Entry 8Q84 (electron microscopy, 3.15 A resolution); this record covers chains I and O of the 25 polymer chains in the assembly.

# Chain I
Protein: DASH complex subunit DAM1
From: Saccharomyces cerevisiae
Reference sequence: P53267 (DAM1_YEAST); numbering as in UniProt (aligned over 1-343)
Amino-acid sequence (343 residues; numbered 1 to 343; the number before each row is that of its first residue):
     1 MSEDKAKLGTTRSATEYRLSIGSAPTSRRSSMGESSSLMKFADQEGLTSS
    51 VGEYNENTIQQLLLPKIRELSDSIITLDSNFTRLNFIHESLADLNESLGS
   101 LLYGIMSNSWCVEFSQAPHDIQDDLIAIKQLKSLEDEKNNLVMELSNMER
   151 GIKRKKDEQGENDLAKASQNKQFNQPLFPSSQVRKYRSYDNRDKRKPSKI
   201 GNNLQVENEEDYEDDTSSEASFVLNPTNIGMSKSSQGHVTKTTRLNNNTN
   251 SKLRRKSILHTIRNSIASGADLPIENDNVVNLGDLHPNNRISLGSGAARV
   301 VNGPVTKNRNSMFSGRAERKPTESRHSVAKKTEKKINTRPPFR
Not modelled in the structure: 1-56, 152-343
Curated features (UniProtKB/Swiss-Prot):
  - modified residue: S2 (N-acetylserine), S20 (Phosphoserine), S31 (Phosphoserine), S257 (Phosphoserine), S265 (Phosphoserine), S292 (Phosphoserine)
  - mutagenesis: N80 (N80Y: Cold sensitive), C111 (C111Y: In DAM1-1; produces abnormal spindles resulting in growth arrest at 34 degrees Celsius)
From the paper describing this entry:
  - mutagenesis - Y17E/L19E/I21E: unchanged growth
  - mutagenesis - Y17E/L19E/I21E/I258A/L259A/I262A: abolished growth
  - post-translational modification sites: S20 (citing earlier work)

# Chain O
Protein: DASH complex subunit SPC34
From: Saccharomyces cerevisiae
Reference sequence: P36131 (SPC34_YEAST); residues 1-295 here = UniProt positions 1-295
Amino-acid sequence (295 residues; each row starts with the number of its first residue):
     1 MGESLDRCIDDINRAVDSMSTLYFKPPGIFHNAILQGASNKASIRKDITR
    51 LIKDCNHDEAYLLFKVNPEKQSVSRRDGKEGVFDYVIKRDTDMKRNRRLG
   101 RPGEKPIIHVPKEVYLNKDRLDLNNKRRRTATTSGGGLNGFIFDTDLIGS
   151 SVISNSSSGTFKALSAVFKDDPQIQRLLYALENGSVLMEEESNNQRRKTI
   201 FVEDFPTDLILKVMAEVTDLWPLTEFKQDYDQLYHNYEQLSSKLRFIKKE
   251 VLLQDDRLKTMSQYHPSSSHDVAKIIRKEKDEIRRLEMEIANLQE
Not modelled in the structure: 1, 126-154, 266-295
Curated features (UniProtKB/Swiss-Prot):
  - modified residue: T199 (Phosphothreonine)
From the paper describing this entry:
  - post-translational modification sites: T199 (citing earlier work)

# How chain I and chain O interact
Residue-residue contacts - 32 pairs, chain I then chain O:
  Q60(I) with G2(O), hydrogen bond (side chain-backbone)
  L64(I) with S4(O); L5(O)
  I67(I) with I9(O), hydrophobic
  R68(I) with S4(O), hydrogen bond; C8(O)
  L70(I) with I12(O), hydrophobic
  S71(I) with C8(O); D11(O); I12(O)
  I74(I) with A15(O), hydrophobic
  L77(I) with M19(O), hydrophobic
  D78(I) with A15(O); S18(O), hydrogen bond; M19(O)
  N85(I) with L22(O); Y23(O), hydrogen bond (side chain-backbone); F24(O)
  H88(I) with F24(O); K25(O), hydrogen bond (side chain-backbone)
  E96(I) with P27(O); G28(O), hydrogen bond (side chain-backbone); I29(O); F30(O), hydrogen bond (side chain-backbone); H31(O), hydrogen bond (side chain-backbone)
  G99(I) with F30(O); I34(O)
  S100(I) with F30(O)
  Y103(I) with F30(O), hydrophobic; I34(O)
  W110(I) with I48(O), hydrophobic; I52(O), hydrophobic
Also at the interface, not in a pair above, chain I (25 interface residues in all): I75, F81, T82, L84, E89, A92, D93, L102, M106
Also at the interface, not in a pair above, chain O (24 interface residues in all): R45, L51

# Summary
25 residues of chain I and 24 residues of chain O are in contact; the contacts include 8 hydrogen bonds. Polar
pairs include Q60(I)-G2(O), R68(I)-S4(O) and D78(I)-S18(O). Curated annotation (UniProt) lists 2 mutagenesis
sites on chain I. From the paper: Y17E/L19E/I21E/I258A/L259A/I262A of chain I abolish growth; modification
sites S20(I) and T199(O).
Chain I is DASH complex subunit DAM1 and chain O is DASH complex subunit SPC34, both from Saccharomyces
cerevisiae; the structure, Outer kinetochore Dam1 protomer dimer Ndc80-Nuf2 coiled-coil complex, was
determined by electron microscopy together with 8Q85 from the same study.
